PDB entry 7NZ4 | electron microscopy, 13.00 A resolution (very low resolution: no residue pairs are listed; an interface is given only as per-side residue counts) | chains A1 and C1 of the 14 polymer chains in the assembly

== Chain A1 ==
Protein: Chromosome partition protein MukB
Organism: Photorhabdus thracensis
Reference sequence: A0A0F7LRY2 (A0A0F7LRY2_9GAMM); residues 1-1482 here = UniProt positions 1-1482
Sequence (1482 residues; numbered 1 to 1482; the number before each row is that of its first residue):
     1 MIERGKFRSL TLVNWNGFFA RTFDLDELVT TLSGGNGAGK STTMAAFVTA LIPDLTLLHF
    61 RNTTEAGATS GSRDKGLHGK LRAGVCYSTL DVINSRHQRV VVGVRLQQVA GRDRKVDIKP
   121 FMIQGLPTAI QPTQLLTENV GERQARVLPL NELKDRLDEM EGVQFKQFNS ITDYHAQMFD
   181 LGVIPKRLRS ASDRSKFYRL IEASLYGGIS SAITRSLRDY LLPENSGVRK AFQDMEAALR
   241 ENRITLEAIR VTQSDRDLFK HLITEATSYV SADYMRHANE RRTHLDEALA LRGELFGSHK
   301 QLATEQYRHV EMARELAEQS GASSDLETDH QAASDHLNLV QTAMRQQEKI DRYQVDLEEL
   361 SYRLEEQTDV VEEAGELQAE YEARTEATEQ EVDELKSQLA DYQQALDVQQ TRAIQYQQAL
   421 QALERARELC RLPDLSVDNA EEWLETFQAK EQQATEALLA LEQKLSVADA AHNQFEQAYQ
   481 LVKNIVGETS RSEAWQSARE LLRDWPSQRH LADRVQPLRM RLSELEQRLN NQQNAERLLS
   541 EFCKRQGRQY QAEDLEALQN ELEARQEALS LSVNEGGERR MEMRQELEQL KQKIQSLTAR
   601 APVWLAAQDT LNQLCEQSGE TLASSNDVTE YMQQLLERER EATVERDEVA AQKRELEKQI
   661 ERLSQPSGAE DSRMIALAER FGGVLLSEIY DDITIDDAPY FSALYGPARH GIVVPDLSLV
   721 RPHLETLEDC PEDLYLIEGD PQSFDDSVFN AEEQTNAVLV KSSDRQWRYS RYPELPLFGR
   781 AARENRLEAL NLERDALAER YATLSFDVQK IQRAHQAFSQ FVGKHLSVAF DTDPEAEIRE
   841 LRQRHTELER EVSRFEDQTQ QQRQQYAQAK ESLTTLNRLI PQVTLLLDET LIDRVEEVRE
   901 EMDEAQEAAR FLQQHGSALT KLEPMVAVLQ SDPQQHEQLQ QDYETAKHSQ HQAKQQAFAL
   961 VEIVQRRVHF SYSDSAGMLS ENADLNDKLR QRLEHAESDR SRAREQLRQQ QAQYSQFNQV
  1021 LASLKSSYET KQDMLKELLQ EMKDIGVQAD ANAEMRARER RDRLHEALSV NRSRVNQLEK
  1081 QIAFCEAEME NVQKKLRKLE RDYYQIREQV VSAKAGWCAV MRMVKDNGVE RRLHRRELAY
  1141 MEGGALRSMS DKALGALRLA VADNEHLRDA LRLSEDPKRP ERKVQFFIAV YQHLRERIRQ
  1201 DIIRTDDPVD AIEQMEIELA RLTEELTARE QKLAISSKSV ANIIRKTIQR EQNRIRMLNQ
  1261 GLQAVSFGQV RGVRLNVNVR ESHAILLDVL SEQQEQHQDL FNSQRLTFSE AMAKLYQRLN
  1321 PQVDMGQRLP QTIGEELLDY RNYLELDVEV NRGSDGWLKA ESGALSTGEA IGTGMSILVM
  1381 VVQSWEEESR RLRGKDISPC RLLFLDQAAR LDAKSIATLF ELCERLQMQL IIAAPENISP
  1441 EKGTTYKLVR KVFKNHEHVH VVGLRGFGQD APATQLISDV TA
Unresolved in the structure: 1, 1469-1482
Construct notes: engineered mutation Gln1407 (Glu in A0A0F7LRY2)
Small-molecule neighbours: 4'-phosphopantetheine (PNS): Leu285, Leu289, Gly293
Reported in the primary citation:
  - mutagenesis - E1407Q: decreased catalytic activity (citing earlier work)
  - mutagenesis - S1366R, D1406A: abolished growth

== Chain C1 ==
Protein: Chromosome partition protein MukF
Organism: Photorhabdus thracensis
Reference sequence: A0A0F7LMQ4 (A0A0F7LMQ4_9GAMM); residues 1-440 here = UniProt positions 1-440
Sequence (440 residues; row label = number of the first residue in the row):
     1 MSEYSQTVPE LVSWARKNDF SISLPVERLA FLMAIAVLNS ERLDGEMSEG ELIDAFREVC
    61 KGFEQTAESV AVRANNAIND MVRQKLLNRF TSELADGNAI YRLTPLGISI SDYYIRQREF
   121 STLRLSMQLS IVANELHRAA EAAEEGGDEF HWHRNVFAPL KYSVAEIFDS IDMSQRLMDE
   181 QQNFVKEDIA ALLNQDWQAA IANCEQLLSE TSGTLRELQD TLEAAGDKLQ ANLLRIQDAN
   241 MGSGGSELVD KLVFDLQSKL DRIISWGQQA IDLWIGYDRH VHKFIRTAID MDKNRIFSQR
   301 LRQSVQHYFD NPWTLTVANA ERLLDMRDEE LALRNEEVTG ELPLELEYEE FSEINDQLAA
   361 MIEKALLVYQ QEQRPLDLGA VLRDYLAQHP LPRHFDVARI LVDQAVRLGV AEADFSGLPA
   421 EWLAINDYGA KVQAHVIDTY
Unresolved in the structure: 1-9

== Chain A1 / chain C1 interface ==
At this resolution (13 A) residue pairs are not listed: 32 residues of chain A1 and 27 of chain C1 lie at the interface.

== Overview ==
The interface between chain A1 and chain C1 involves 32 residues on one side and 27 on the other. Bound to
chain A1: 4'-phosphopantetheine. From the paper: S1366R and D1406A of chain A1 abolish growth; E1407Q of chain
A1 reduces catalytic activity.
Chain A1 is Chromosome partition protein MukB and chain C1 is Chromosome partition protein MukF, both from
Photorhabdus thracensis; the structure, Cryo-EM structure of the MukBEF dimer, was determined by electron
microscopy together with 7NYW, 7NYX, 7NYY, 7NYZ, 7NZ0, 7NZ2 and 7NZ3 from the same study.
